PDB entry 8P0V | electron microscopy, 6.50 A resolution (low resolution: residue-level contacts below are approximate; hydrogen-bond / salt-bridge calls are withheld) | chains K and O of the 5 polymer chains in the assembly

[Chain K]
Name: Coiled-coil domain-containing protein 93
From: Homo sapiens
Reference sequence: Q567U6 (CCD93_HUMAN); numbering as in UniProt (aligned over 1-631)
Chain sequence (631 residues; row label = number of the first residue in the row):
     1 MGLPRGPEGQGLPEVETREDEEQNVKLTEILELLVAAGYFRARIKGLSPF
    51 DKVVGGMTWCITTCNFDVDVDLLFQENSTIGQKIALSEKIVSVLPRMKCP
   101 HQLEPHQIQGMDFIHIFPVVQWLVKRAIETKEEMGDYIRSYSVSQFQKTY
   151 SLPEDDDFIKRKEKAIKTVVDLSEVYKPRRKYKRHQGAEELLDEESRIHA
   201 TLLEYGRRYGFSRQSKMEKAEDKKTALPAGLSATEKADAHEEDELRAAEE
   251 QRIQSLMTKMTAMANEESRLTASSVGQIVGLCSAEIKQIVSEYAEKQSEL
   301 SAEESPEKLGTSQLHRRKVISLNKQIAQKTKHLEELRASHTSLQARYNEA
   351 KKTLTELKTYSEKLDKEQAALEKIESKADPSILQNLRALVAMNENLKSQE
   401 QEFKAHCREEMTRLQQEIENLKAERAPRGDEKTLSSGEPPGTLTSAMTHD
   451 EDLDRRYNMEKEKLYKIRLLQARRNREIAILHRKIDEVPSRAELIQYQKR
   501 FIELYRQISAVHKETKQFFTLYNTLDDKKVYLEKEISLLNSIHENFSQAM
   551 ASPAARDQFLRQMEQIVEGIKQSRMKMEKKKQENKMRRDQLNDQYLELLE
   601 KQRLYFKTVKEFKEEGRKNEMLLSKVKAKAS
Disordered / not traced: 1-308, 427-445
UniProt features mapped onto this chain:
  - modified residue (Phosphoserine): Ser298, Ser301, Ser305
What the authors report for this chain:
  - post-translational modification sites: Thr234

[Chain O]
Name: VPS35 endosomal protein-sorting factor-like
From: Homo sapiens
Reference sequence: Q7Z3J2 (VP35L_HUMAN); residues 1-963 here = UniProt positions 1-963
Chain sequence (963 residues; each row starts with the number of its first residue):
     1 MAVFPWHSRNRNYKAEFASCRLEAVPLEFGDYHPLKPITVTESKTKKVNR
    51 KGSTSSTSSSSSSSVVDPLSSVLDGTDPLSMFAATADPAALAAAMDSSRR
   101 KRDRDDNSVVGSDFEPWTNKRGEILARYTTTEKLSINLFMGSEKGKAGTA
   151 TLAMSEKVRTRLEELDDFEEGSQKELLNLTQQDYVNRIEELNQSLKDAWA
   201 SDQKVKALKIVIQCSKLLSDTSVIQFYPSKFVLITDILDTFGKLVYERIF
   251 SMCVDSRSVLPDHFSPENANDTAKETCLNWFFKIASIRELIPRFYVEASI
   301 LKCNKFLSKTGISECLPRLTCMIRGIGDPLVSVYARAYLCRVGMEVAPHL
   351 KETLNKNFFDFLLTFKQIHGDTVQNQLVVQGVELPSYLPLYPPAMDWIFQ
   401 CISYHAPEALLTEMMERCKKLGNNALLLNSVMSAFRAEFIATRSMDFIGM
   451 IKECDESGFPKHLLFRSLGLNLALADPPESDRLQILNEAWKVITKLKNPQ
   501 DYINCAEVWVEYTCKHFTKREVNTVLADVIKHMTPDRAFEDSYPQLQLII
   551 KKVIAHFHDFSVLFSVEKFLPFLDMFQKESVRVEVCKCIMDAFIKHQQEP
   601 TKDPVILNALLHVCKTMHDSVNALTLEDEKRMLSYLINGFIKMVSFGRDF
   651 EQQLSFYVESRSMFCNLEPVLVQLIHSVNRLAMETRKVMKGNHSRKTAAF
   701 VRACVAYCFITIPSLAGIFTRLNLYLHSGQVALANQCLSQADAFFKAAIS
   751 LVPEVPKMINIDGKMRPSESFLLEFLCNFFSTLLIVPDHPEHGVLFLVRE
   801 LLNVIQDYTWEDNSDEKIRIYTCVLHLLSAMSQETYLYHIDKVDSNDSLY
   851 GGDSKFLAENNKLCETVMAQILEHLKTLAKDEALKRQSSLGLSFFNSILA
   901 HGDLRNNKLNQLSVNLWHLAQRHGCADTRTMVKTLEYIKKQSKQPDMTHL
   951 TELALRLPLQTRT
Disordered / not traced: 39-458
UniProt features mapped onto this chain:
  - modified residue: Ser265 (Phosphoserine)
What the authors report for this chain:
  - post-translational modification sites: Ser70, Ser71, Thr76, Ser80
  - disease-associated variants - A830T: decreased binding to WASH complex
  - disease-associated variants - A830T: decreased binding to rest of the Commander complex

[Interface between chain K and chain O]
Pairs across the interface - 5 pairs, chain K then chain O:
  Arg468(K) with Leu849(O)
  Gln471(K) with Leu849(O)
  Ala472(K) with Leu849(O)
  Ala479(K) with Pro790(O)
  Ala492(K) with Ala699(O)
Other interface residues (no listed pair), chain K (8 interface residues in all): Asn475, Arg476, Glu503
Other interface residues (no listed pair), chain O (7 interface residues in all): Ser662, Ser848, Tyr850, Gly851

[Summary]
Chain K and chain O form an interface of 8 and 7 residues respectively. The paper reports that A830T of chain
O reduces binding to WASH complex; modification sites Thr234(K) and Ser70(O) among others.
Chain K is Coiled-coil domain-containing protein 93 and chain O is VPS35 endosomal protein-sorting
factor-like, both from Homo sapiens; the structure, Structure of the human Commander complex coiled coils,
DENND10 and partial Retriever subcomplex, was determined by electron microscopy, deposited together with 8P0W
and 8P0X.
